4YA9 - chains D and E of the 34 polymer chains in the assembly; structure by X-ray diffraction, 2.70 A resolution.

[Chain D]
Molecule: Proteasome subunit alpha type-5
Source organism: Saccharomyces cerevisiae (strain ATCC 204508 / S288c)
Notes: EC 3.4.25.1
Reference sequence: P32379 (PSA5_YEAST); residues -7 to 252 here correspond to UniProt positions 1-260 (UniProt number = residue number + 8)
Amino-acid sequence (260 residues; each row starts with the number of its first residue; numbers below 1 keep their minus sign (Met-7 is residue -7)):
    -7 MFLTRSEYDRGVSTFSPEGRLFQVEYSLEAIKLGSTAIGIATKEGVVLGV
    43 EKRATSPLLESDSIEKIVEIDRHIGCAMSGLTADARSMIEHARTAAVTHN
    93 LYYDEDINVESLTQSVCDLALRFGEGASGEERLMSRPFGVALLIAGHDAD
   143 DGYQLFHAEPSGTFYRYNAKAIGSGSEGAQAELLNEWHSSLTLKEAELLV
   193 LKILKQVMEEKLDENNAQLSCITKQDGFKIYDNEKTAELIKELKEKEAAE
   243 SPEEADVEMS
Unresolved in the structure: -7 to 0, 118-124, 243-252

[Chain E]
Molecule: Proteasome subunit alpha type-6
Source organism: Saccharomyces cerevisiae (strain ATCC 204508 / S288c)
Notes: EC 3.4.25.1
Reference sequence: P40302 (PSA6_YEAST); residues 0-233 here correspond to UniProt positions 1-234 (UniProt number = residue number + 1)
Amino-acid sequence (234 residues; each row starts with the number of its first residue; numbering starts at 0):
     0 MFRNNYDGDTVTFSPTGRLFQVEYALEAIKQGSVTVGLRSNTHAVLVALK
    50 RNADELSSYQKKIIKCDEHMGLSLAGLAPDARVLSNYLRQQCNYSSLVFN
   100 RKLAVERAGHLLCDKAQKNTQSYGGRPYGVGLLIIGYDKSGAHLLEFQPS
   150 GNVTELYGTAIGARSQGAKTYLERTLDTFIKIDGNPDELIKAGVEAISQS
   200 LRDESLTVDNLSIAIVGKDTPFTIYDGEAVAKYI
Unresolved in the structure: 0-2
Curated features (UniProtKB/Swiss-Prot):
  - modified residue: Ser13 (Phosphoserine)
  - cross-link: Lys190 (Glycyl lysine isopeptide (Lys-Gly) (interchain with G-Cter in ubiquitin))

[Interface between chain D and chain E]
Pairs across the interface (44):
  Arg2(D) with Gly7(E)
  Ser5(D) with Arg125(E)
  Thr6(D) with Gly7(E); Gln20(E)
  Phe7(D) with Gln20(E), hydrogen bond (backbone-side chain); Tyr23(E); Ala24(E), hydrophobic; Leu76(E), hydrophobic; Arg125(E); Pro126(E); Gly128(E)
  Ser8(D) with Tyr23(E)
  Pro9(D) with Tyr23(E), hydrophobic; Glu26(E)
  Glu10(D) with Gln30(E)
  Gly11(D) with Tyr23(E); Ala27(E)
  Leu13(D) with Arg125(E)
  Gln106(D) with Arg81(E), hydrogen bond
  Asp110(D) with Arg81(E), salt bridge
  Leu113(D) with Pro78(E), hydrophobic; Asp79(E); Arg125(E)
  Glu117(D) with Tyr122(E)
  Ser153(D) with Pro78(E)
  Gly154(D) with Pro78(E)
  Thr155(D) with Gln59(E)
  Phe156(D) with Gln59(E)
  Tyr157(D) with Arg50(E); Ala52(E); Ser56(E); Ser57(E); Gln59(E)
  Arg158(D) with Ser56(E); Ser57(E), hydrogen bond (backbone-backbone)
  Tyr159(D) with Ala52(E); Asp53(E); Leu55(E); Ser56(E)
  Asn160(D) with Leu55(E), hydrogen bond (backbone-backbone)
  Ala161(D) with Leu55(E)
  Gln172(D) with Asp53(E), hydrogen bond; Leu55(E)
  Leu175(D) with Leu55(E)
Interface residues without a listed pair, chain D (26 interface residues in all): Gly3, Leu176
Interface residues without a listed pair, chain E (26 interface residues in all): Asp6, Asn51, Glu54, Gly123

[Overview]
Chain D and chain E each contribute 26 residues to their interface, with 5 hydrogen bonds and 1 salt bridge.
Polar pairs include Asp110(D)-Arg81(E), Phe7(D)-Gln20(E) and Gln106(D)-Arg81(E).
Here chain D is Proteasome subunit alpha type-5 and chain E is Proteasome subunit alpha type-6, both from
Saccharomyces cerevisiae (strain ATCC 204508 / S288c). Entry 4YA9 (Yeast 20S proteasome beta2-H114D mutant in
complex with Ac-LAD-ep) was determined by X-ray diffraction together with 4Y69, 4Y6A, 4Y6V, 4Y6Z, 4Y70, 4Y74
and 34 further entries from the same study.
